5AYO - chain A; structure by X-ray diffraction, 3.30 A resolution.

== Chain A ==
Name: Solute carrier family 39 (Iron-regulated transporter)
Source organism: Bdellovibrio bacteriovorus
UniProtKB: Q6MLJ0 (Q6MLJ0_BDEBA); residue numbers follow UniProt; this construct covers 1-433
Amino-acid sequence (440 residues; each row starts with the number of its first residue):
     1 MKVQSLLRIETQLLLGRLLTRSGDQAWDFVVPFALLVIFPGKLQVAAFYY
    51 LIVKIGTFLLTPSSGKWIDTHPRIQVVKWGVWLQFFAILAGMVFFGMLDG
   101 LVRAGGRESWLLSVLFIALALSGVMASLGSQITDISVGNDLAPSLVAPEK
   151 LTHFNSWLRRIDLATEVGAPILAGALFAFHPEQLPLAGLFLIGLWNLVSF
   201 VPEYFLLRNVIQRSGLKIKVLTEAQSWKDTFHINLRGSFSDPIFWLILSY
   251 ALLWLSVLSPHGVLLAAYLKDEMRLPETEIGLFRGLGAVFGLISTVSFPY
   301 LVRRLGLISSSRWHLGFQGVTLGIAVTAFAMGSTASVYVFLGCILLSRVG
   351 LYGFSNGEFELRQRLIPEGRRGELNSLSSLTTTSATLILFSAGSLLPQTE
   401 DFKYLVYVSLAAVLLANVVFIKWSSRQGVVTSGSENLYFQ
Disordered / not traced: 1-3, 223-239, 427-440
Sequence notes: expression tag (434-440)
Metal / ion sites: K+: Thr20, Asp24, Asn196, Ser199; Zn2+ site 1 near His153 (its only coordinating residue here); Zn2+ site 2: His180, Glu277
Curated features (UniProtKB/Swiss-Prot):
  - binding site (Ca(2+)): Asp24, Gln84, Asn196, Glu203
Reported in the primary citation:
  - conformationally variable residues (helix shift, side-chain flip): Asp69, Gly138, Asn139 to Leu145, Asn155, Gly285, Glu368

== Overview ==
Thr20, Asp24, Asn196 and Ser199 form the K+ site. His180 and Glu277 coordinate Zn2+ site 2. UniProt lists 4
Ca2+-binding residues. The paper reports conformational variability at Asp69, Gly138 and Asn139 among others.
Chain A is Solute carrier family 39 (Iron-regulated transporter) (Bdellovibrio bacteriovorus); the structure,
Crystal structure of a bacterial homologue of iron transporter ferroportin in inward-facing state, was
determined by X-ray diffraction together with 5AYM and 5AYN from the same study.
